Entry 2XW9 (X-ray diffraction, 1.20 A resolution); this record covers chain A.

== Chain A ==
Molecule: Complement factor D
Source organism: Homo sapiens
Notes: EC 3.4.21.46
Reference sequence: P00746 (CFAD_HUMAN); residues 1-228 here correspond to UniProt positions 26-253 (UniProt number = residue number + 25)
Amino-acid sequence (228 residues; row label = number of the first residue in the row):
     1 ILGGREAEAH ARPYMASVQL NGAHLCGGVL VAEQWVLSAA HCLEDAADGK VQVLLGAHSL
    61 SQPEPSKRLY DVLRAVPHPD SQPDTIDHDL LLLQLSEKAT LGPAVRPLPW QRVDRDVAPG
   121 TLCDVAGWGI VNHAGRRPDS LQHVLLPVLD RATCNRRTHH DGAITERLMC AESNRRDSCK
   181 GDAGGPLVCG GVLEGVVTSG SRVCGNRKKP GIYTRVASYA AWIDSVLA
Sequence notes: engineered mutation Ala183 (Ser208 in P00746)
Cystine bridges: Cys26-Cys42, Cys123-Cys189, Cys154-Cys170, Cys179-Cys204
What the authors report for this chain:
  - contacts within the chain: Asp177-Arg202 (salt bridge)
  - mutagenesis - R202A: increased catalytic activity on peptides
  - mutagenesis - R202A: decreased catalytic activity
  - specificity-determining residues: Arg202
  - mutagenesis - R202G: abolished catalytic activity

== Summary ==
From the paper: R202A increases catalytic activity on peptides; the specificity determinant Arg202.
Chain A is Complement factor D (Homo sapiens); the structure, Crystal Structure of Complement Factor D mutant
S183A, was determined by X-ray diffraction, deposited together with 2XWA, 2XWB and 2XWJ.
